PDB entry 5W5D | X-ray diffraction, 2.50 A resolution | chains E and F of the 6 polymer chains in the assembly

[Chain E]
Molecule: Complexin-1
From: Rattus norvegicus
UniProtKB: P63041 (CPLX1_RAT); residue numbers follow UniProt; this construct covers 1-83
Sequence (83 residues; numbered 1 to 83; the number before each row is that of its first residue):
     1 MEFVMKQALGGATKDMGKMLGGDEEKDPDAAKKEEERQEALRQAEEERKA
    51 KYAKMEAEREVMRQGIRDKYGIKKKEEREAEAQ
Disordered / not traced: 1-31, 79-83
UniProt features mapped onto this chain:
  - region: Arg48 to Tyr70 (Interaction with the SNARE complex)

[Chain F]
Molecule: Synaptotagmin-1
From: Rattus norvegicus
UniProtKB: P21707 (SYT1_RAT); residues 270-421 here = UniProt positions 270-421
Sequence (152 residues; each row starts with the number of its first residue):
   270 QEKLGDICFSLRYVPTAGKLTVVILEAKNLKKMDVGGLSDPYVKIHLMQN
   320 GKRLKKKKTTIKKNTLNPYYNESFSFEVPFEQIQKVQVVVTVLDYDKIGK
   370 NDAIGKVFVGYNSTGAELRHWSDMLANPRRPIAQWHTLQVEEEVDAMLAV
   420 KK
UniProt features mapped onto this chain:
  - binding site (Ca(2+)): Asp303, Asp309, Asp363, Asp365, Asp371
  - modified residue (Phosphoserine): Ser342, Ser344
  - mutagenesis: Met302 (M302K: Fails to localize at nerve terminals), Asp303 (D303G: Fails to relocalize to nerve terminals after stimulation of neurotransmitter release), Asp365 (D365E: Fails to relocalize to nerve terminals after stimulation of neurotransmitter release), Ile367 (I367T: Slows synaptic vesicle fusion kinetics and exocytosis. Impairs the kinetics of synaptic vesicle endocytosis), Asn370 (N370K: Slows synaptic vesicle fusion kinetics and exocytosis)
What the authors report for this chain:
  - mutagenesis - T383Q/G384Q: unchanged binding to Complexin-1 (chain E) (proposed by the authors, not directly observed)
  - mutagenesis - R281A/E295A/Y338W/R398A/R399A, D309A/D363A/D365A, L387Q/L394Q: decreased signaling

[How chain E and chain F interact]
Residue-residue contacts (7):
  Val61(E) - Glu412(F)
  Met62(E) - Glu412(F)
  Asp68(E) - Gln408(F)
  Lys69(E) - Thr383(F)  hydrogen bond (backbone-side chain)
  Lys69(E) - Gly384(F)
  Lys69(E) - Gln408(F)
  Lys69(E) - Met416(F)  hydrogen bond
Also at the interface, not in a pair above, chain E (6 interface residues in all): Gly65, Tyr70
Also at the interface, not in a pair above, chain F (6 interface residues in all): Leu407

[Summary]
The chain E/chain F interface involves 6 residues from each chain; the contacts include 2 hydrogen bonds.
Among the polar pairs are Lys69(E)-Thr383(F) and Lys69(E)-Met416(F). The paper reports that
R281A/E295A/Y338W/R398A/R399A, D309A/D363A/D365A and L387Q/L394Q of chain F reduce signaling; T383Q/G384Q of
chain F leave binding to Complexin-1 (chain E) unchanged.
Chain E is Complexin-1 and chain F is Synaptotagmin-1, both from Rattus norvegicus; the structure, Crystal
structure of the primed SNARE-Complexin-Synaptotagmin-1 C2B complex, was determined by X-ray diffraction
together with 5W5C from the same study.
